Entry 2X69 (X-ray diffraction, 2.65 A resolution); this record covers chains B and C.

Chain B (and C):
Molecule: C-C motif chemokine 3
Notes: chain C of this document is another copy of the same molecule, construct and numbering; everything in this record applies to it too
Reference sequence: P10147 (CCL3_HUMAN); residues 1-70 here correspond to UniProt positions 23-92 (UniProt number = residue number + 22)
Sequence (70 residues; each row starts with the number of its first residue):
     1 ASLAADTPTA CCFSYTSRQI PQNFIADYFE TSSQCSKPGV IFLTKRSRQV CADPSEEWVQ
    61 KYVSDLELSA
Disordered / not traced: 1-3, 70
Disulfides: Cys-11/Cys-35, Cys-12/Cys-51
Swiss-Prot annotation at these positions:
  - site (Involved in GAG binding): Arg-18, Arg-46, Arg-48
Reported in the primary citation:
  - mutagenesis - P8A: decreased binding to MIP-1alpha polymerization
  - self-association interface (contacts with another copy of this molecule): Asp-6, Lys-45, Arg-46, Arg-48
  - mutagenesis - D27A: unchanged signaling (in vitro chemotaxis assay)

How chain B and chain C interact:
Residue-residue contacts (29; chain B residue first):
  Asp-6(B) / Ser-14(C)  hydrogen bond
  Asp-6(B) / Thr-16(C)
  Asp-6(B) / Gln-49(C)
  Asp-6(B) / Val-50(C)
  Asp-6(B) / Cys-51(C)  hydrogen bond (backbone-backbone)
  Thr-7(B) / Gln-49(C)
  Pro-8(B) / Ala-10(C)  hydrophobic
  Pro-8(B) / Cys-11(C)
  Pro-8(B) / Ile-41(C)  hydrophobic
  Pro-8(B) / Gln-49(C)
  Pro-8(B) / Cys-51(C)  hydrophobic
  Thr-9(B) / Thr-9(C)
  Thr-9(B) / Ala-10(C)
  Thr-9(B) / Cys-11(C)  hydrogen bond (backbone-backbone)
  Thr-9(B) / Phe-13(C)
  Ala-10(B) / Thr-9(C)
  Cys-11(B) / Pro-8(C)
  Cys-11(B) / Thr-9(C)  hydrogen bond (backbone-backbone)
  Phe-13(B) / Thr-9(C)
  Phe-13(B) / Cys-11(C)  hydrophobic
  Phe-13(B) / Gln-34(C)
  Ser-14(B) / Asp-6(C)  hydrogen bond
  Tyr-15(B) / Asp-6(C)
  Thr-16(B) / Asp-6(C)
  Gln-34(B) / Phe-13(C)
  Ile-41(B) / Pro-8(C)  hydrophobic
  Gln-49(B) / Pro-8(C)
  Cys-51(B) / Asp-6(C)  hydrogen bond (backbone-backbone)
  Cys-51(B) / Pro-8(C)  hydrophobic
Other interface residues (no listed pair), chain B (16 interface residues in all): Cys-35, Val-50
Other interface residues (no listed pair), chain C (16 interface residues in all): Thr-7, Tyr-15, Cys-35

Summary:
The chain B/chain C interface involves 16 residues from each chain; the contacts include 6 hydrogen bonds.
Polar pairs include Asp-6(B)/Ser-14(C), Asp-6(B)/Cys-51(C) and Thr-9(B)/Cys-11(C). The paper reports that P8A
of chain B reduces binding to MIP-1alpha polymerization; a self-association interface involving Asp-6(B),
Lys-45(B) and Arg-46(B) among others.
Chain B and chain C are both C-C motif chemokine 3; the structure, X-ray Structure of Macrophage Inflammatory
Protein-1 alpha polymer, was determined by X-ray diffraction (same publication as 2X6G and 2X6L).
